PDB entry 1B0W | X-ray diffraction, 1.80 A resolution | chain A

# Chain A
Molecule: Bence-jones kappa I protein bre
From: Homo sapiens
Notes: fragment: variable domain of light chain
Reference sequence: P01594 (KV1B_HUMAN); numbering as in UniProt (aligned over 1-108)
Chain sequence (108 residues; row label = number of the first residue in the row):
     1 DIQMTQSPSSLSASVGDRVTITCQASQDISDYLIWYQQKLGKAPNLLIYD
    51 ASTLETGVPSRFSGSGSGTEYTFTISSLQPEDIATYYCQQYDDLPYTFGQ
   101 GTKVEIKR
Disulfides: Cys23-Cys88

# In short
Chain A is Bence-jones kappa I protein bre (Homo sapiens); the structure, Structural comparison of
amyloidogenic light chain dimer in two crystal forms with nonamyloidogenic counterparts, was determined by
X-ray diffraction (same publication as 1BZD, 1BZE, 1TSH, 2TRH and 2TRY).
